6MKB - chains A and B; structure by X-ray diffraction, 2.50 A resolution.

# Chain A (and B)
Molecule: Tumor necrosis factor ligand superfamily member 9
Source organism: Mus musculus
Notes: chain B of this document is another copy of the same molecule, construct and numbering; everything in this record applies to it too
UniProtKB: P41274 (TNFL9_MOUSE); residues 139-309 here = UniProt positions 139-309
Sequence (171 residues; row label = number of the first residue in the row):
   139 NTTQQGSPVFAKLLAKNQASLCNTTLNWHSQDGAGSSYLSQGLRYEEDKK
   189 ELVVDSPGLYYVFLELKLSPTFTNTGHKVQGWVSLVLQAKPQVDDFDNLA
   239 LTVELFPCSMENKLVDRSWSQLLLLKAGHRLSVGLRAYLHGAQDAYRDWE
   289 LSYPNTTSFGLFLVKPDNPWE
Disordered / not traced: 139-144, 247-249, 308-309 (chain B: 139-144)
Covalent attachments: glycan linked to Asn161
Ion coordination: Na+ site 1: Leu164, Lys188; Na+ site 2: Lys205, Ser207, Asn293
What the authors report for this chain:
  - post-translational modification sites: Asn161
  - self-association interface (contacts with another copy of this molecule); pairs are residue here / residue on that copy: Pro146-Pro304 (hydrophobic contact), Cys246-Cys246 (disulfide), Phe148, Phe148, Tyr199, Tyr199, Phe201, Phe201, Phe300, Phe300, Val302, Val302
  - post-translational modification sites: Asn293 (proposed by the authors, not directly observed)
  - specificity-determining residues: Tyr291 (proposed by the authors, not directly observed)

# Chain A / chain B interface
Pairs across the interface (22; chain A residue first):
  Pro146(A) with Leu301(B); Val302(B)
  Phe148(A) with Phe300(B), hydrophobic; Val302(B), hydrophobic
  Tyr199(A) with Tyr199(B), hydrophobic; Phe201(B); Phe300(B), hydrophobic
  Phe201(A) with Tyr199(B)
  Glu203(A) with Ser258(B)
  Glu242(A) with Lys251(B), salt bridge
  Phe244(A) with Cys246(B); Ser247(B)
  Pro245(A) with Cys246(B), hydrogen bond (backbone-side chain)
  Cys246(A) with Cys246(B), disulfide
  Arg255(A) with Arg255(B)
  Ser256(A) with Ser256(B)
  Phe300(A) with Val147(B); Phe300(B), hydrophobic; Leu301(B)
  Leu301(A) with Pro146(B)
  Val302(A) with Pro146(B); Phe148(B), hydrophobic
Also at the interface, not in a pair above, chain A (20 interface residues in all): Lys150, Lys251, Trp257, Ser258, Leu260, Pro304
Also at the interface, not in a pair above, chain B (21 interface residues in all): Lys150, Glu203, Glu242, Glu249, Trp257, Leu260, Pro304
Cross-chain cystine bridges: Cys246(A)-Cys246(B)

# In short
20 residues of chain A face 21 of chain B across their interface; the contacts include 1 disulfide bond, 1
hydrogen bond and 1 salt bridge. Among the polar pairs are Glu242(A)-Lys251(B) and Pro245(A)-Cys246(B).
Leu164(A) and Lys188(A) form the Na+ site 1. From the paper: the specificity determinant Tyr291(A);
modification sites Asn161(A) and Asn293(A).
Chain A and chain B are both Tumor necrosis factor ligand superfamily member 9 (Mus musculus); the structure,
Crystal structure of murine 4-1BB ligand, was determined by X-ray diffraction together with 6MKZ from the same
study.
